3DU7 - chains C and E of the 5 polymer chains in the assembly; structure by X-ray diffraction, 4.10 A resolution (low resolution: residue-level contacts below are approximate; hydrogen-bond / salt-bridge calls are withheld).

Chain C:
Protein: Tubulin alpha-1C chain
Source organism: Bos taurus
UniProt: Q3ZCJ7 (TBA1C_BOVIN); residues 1-449 here = UniProt positions 1-449
Sequence (449 residues; row label = number of the first residue in the row):
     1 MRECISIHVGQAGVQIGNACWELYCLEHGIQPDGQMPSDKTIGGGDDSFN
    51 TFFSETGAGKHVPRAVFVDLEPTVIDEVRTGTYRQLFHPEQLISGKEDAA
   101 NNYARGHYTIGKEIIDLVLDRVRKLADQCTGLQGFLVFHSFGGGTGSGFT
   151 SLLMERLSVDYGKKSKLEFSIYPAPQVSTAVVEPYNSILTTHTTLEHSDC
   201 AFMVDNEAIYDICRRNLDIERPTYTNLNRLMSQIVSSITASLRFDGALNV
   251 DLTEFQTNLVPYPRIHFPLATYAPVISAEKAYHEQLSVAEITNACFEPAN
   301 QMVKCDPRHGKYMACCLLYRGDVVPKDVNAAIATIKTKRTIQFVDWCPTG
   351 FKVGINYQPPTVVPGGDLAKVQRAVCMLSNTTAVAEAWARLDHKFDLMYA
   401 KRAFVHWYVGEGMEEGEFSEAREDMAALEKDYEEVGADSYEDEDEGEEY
Not modelled in the structure: 1, 440-449
Ligand contacts:
  - CN2 (2-mercapto-N-[1,2,3,10-tetramethoxy-9-oxo-5,6,7,9-tetrahydro-benzo[a]heptalen-7-yl]acetamide): S178, T179, A180, V181
  - GTP: G10, Q11, A12, Q15, I16, D69, E71, D98, A99, A100, N101, S140, G142, G143, G144, T145, G146, I171, P173, V177, S178, T179, E183, N206, Y224, N228, M231
  - Phomopsin A (HOS): P325, V328, N329, F351, V353, I355

Chain E:
Protein: Stathmin-4
Source organism: Rattus norvegicus
Notes: fragment: RB3 stathmin-like domain 4
UniProt: P63043 (STMN4_RAT); residues 5-145 here correspond to UniProt positions 49-189 (UniProt number = residue number + 44)
Sequence (142 residues; numbered 4 to 145; the number before each row is that of its first residue):
     4 ADMEVIELNKCTSGQSFEVILKPPSFDGVPEFNASLPRRRDPSLEEIQKK
    54 LEAAEERRKYQEAELLKHLAEKREHEREVIQKAIEENNNFIKMAKEKLAQ
   104 KMESNKENREAHLAAMLERLQEKDKHAEEVRKNKELKEEASR
Not modelled in the structure: 29-45, 142-145
Sequence notes: expression tag (4)

Interface between chain C and chain E:
Pairs across the interface - 17 pairs, chain C then chain E:
  H107(C) - K104(E)
  Y108(C) - K104(E)
  Y108(C) - N108(E)
  T109(C) - R112(E)
  E155(C) - L101(E)
  S158(C) - I94(E)
  V159(C) - I94(E)
  V159(C) - K98(E)
  T193(C) - K104(E)
  H197(C) - A97(E)
  V409(C) - H115(E)
  E411(C) - N108(E)
  E411(C) - R112(E)
  G412(C) - N108(E)
  G412(C) - N111(E)
  E414(C) - N111(E)
  E417(C) - K104(E)
Interface residues without a listed pair, chain C (20 interface residues in all): Y103, K112, L152, R156, E196, G410, M413
Interface residues without a listed pair, chain E (12 interface residues in all): F93, M105, S107

Overview:
20 residues of chain C face 12 of chain E across their interface. Bound to chain C: Phomopsin A, GTP and
compound CN2.
Chain C is Tubulin alpha-1C chain (Bos taurus) and chain E is Stathmin-4 (Rattus norvegicus); the structure,
Tubulin-colchicine-phomopsin A: Stathmin-like domain complex, was determined by X-ray diffraction (same
publication as 3E22).
